Entry 4JYE (X-ray diffraction, 1.65 A resolution); this record covers chain A.

# Chain A
Molecule: Biotin synthetase, putative
Organism: Thermotoga maritima
UniProtKB: Q9X0Z6 (Q9X0Z6_THEMA); numbering as in UniProt (aligned over 1-348)
Sequence (348 residues; each row starts with the number of its first residue):
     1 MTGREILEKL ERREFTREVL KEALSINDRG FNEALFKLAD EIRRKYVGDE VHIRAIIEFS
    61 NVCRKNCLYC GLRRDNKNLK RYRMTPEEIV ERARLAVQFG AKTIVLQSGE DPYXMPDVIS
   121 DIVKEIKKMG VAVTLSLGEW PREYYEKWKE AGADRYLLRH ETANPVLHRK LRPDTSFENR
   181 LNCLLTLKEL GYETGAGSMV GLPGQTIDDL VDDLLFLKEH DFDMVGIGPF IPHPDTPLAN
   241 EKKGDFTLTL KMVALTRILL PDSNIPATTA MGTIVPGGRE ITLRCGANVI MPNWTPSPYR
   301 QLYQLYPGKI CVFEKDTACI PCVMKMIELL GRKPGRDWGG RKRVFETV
Disordered / not traced: 348
Modified positions: OTY (2-hydroxy-L-tyrosine) at position 114
Metal / ion sites: 4Fe-4S cluster Fe: Cys63, Cys67, Cys70 (together with S-adenosylhomocysteine); 3Fe-4S cluster Fe: Cys311, Cys319, Cys322
Small-molecule neighbours:
  - chapso (1N7), molecule 1: Arg29, Glu33, Phe36, Phe246, Thr247, Leu250, Val275, Ile281
  - chapso (1N7), molecule 2: Glu33, Phe36, Lys37, Asp40, Arg284, Cys285
  - chapso (1N7), molecule 3: Val97, Gln98, Phe99, Gly100, Pro321, Met324
  - chapso (1N7), molecule 4: Pro321, Met324, Lys325, Glu328
  - carbonate ion (CO3): Lys243, Gly244, Asp245, Phe246, Ile274, Val275
  - 3Fe-4S cluster (F3S): Arg279, Cys311, Glu314, Ala318, Cys319, Cys322, Val323
  - S-adenosylhomocysteine (SAH): Tyr69, Cys70, Gln107, Ser108, Gly109, Glu110, Ser136, Leu137, Gly138, Leu158, Arg159, Glu161, Arg180, Met199, Pro229, Phe230, Ile231, Tyr303, Leu305, Tyr306
  - 4Fe-4S cluster (SF4): Cys63, Lys65, Cys67, Tyr69, Cys70, Leu72, Arg73, Gly109, Glu110, Arg172, Leu305
Curated features (UniProtKB/Swiss-Prot):
  - binding site ([4Fe-4S] cluster): Cys63, Cys67, Cys70
  - binding site ([2Fe-2S] cluster): Cys311, Cys319, Cys322
  - mutagenesis: Cys63 (C63A: Eliminates binding of one iron-sulfur cluster; when associated with A-67 and A-70), Cys67 (C67A: Eliminates binding of one iron-sulfur cluster; when associated with A-63 and A-70), Cys70 (C70A: Eliminates binding of one iron-sulfur cluster; when associated with A-63 and A-67)
Reported in the primary citation:
  - 3Fe-4S cluster coordination: Cys311

# Summary
Bound to chain A: 4Fe-4S cluster, S-adenosylhomocysteine, 4 copies of chapso, 3Fe-4S cluster and carbonate
ion. Cys63, Cys67 and Cys70 coordinate a 4Fe-4S cluster Fe ion. UniProt lists 3 [4Fe-4S] cluster-binding
residues, 3 [2Fe-2S] cluster-binding residues and 3 mutagenesis sites. The paper reports 3Fe-4S cluster
coordination by Cys311.
Chain A is Biotin synthetase, putative (Thermotoga maritima); the structure, X-ray snapshots of possible
intermediates in the time course of synthesis and degradation of protein-bound Fe4S4 ..., was determined by
X-ray diffraction (same publication as 4JXC, 4JY8, 4JY9, 4JYD and 4JYF).
